Entry 6Q7W (X-ray diffraction, 2.82 A resolution); this record covers chain A.

Chain A:
Protein: Transcriptional regulator MvfR
Organism: Pseudomonas aeruginosa PAO1
UniProt: Q9I4X0 (Q9I4X0_PSEAE); numbering as in UniProt (aligned over 91-319)
Amino-acid sequence (229 residues; row label = number of the first residue in the row):
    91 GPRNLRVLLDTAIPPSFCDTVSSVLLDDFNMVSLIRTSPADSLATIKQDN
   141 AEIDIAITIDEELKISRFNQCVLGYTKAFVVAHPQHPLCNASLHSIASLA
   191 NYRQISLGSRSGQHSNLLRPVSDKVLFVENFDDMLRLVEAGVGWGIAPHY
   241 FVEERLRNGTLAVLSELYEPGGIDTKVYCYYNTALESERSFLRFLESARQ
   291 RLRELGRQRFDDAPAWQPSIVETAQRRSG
Not modelled in the structure: 91-92, 298-319
Ligand contacts: HLQ (N4-[3-(4-fluorophenyl)propyl]-6-(trifluoromethyl)pyridine-2,4-diamine): Ala102, Pro129, Ile149, Ala168, Val170, Leu189, Leu207, Leu208, Val211, Phe221, Ile236, Ala237, Pro238, Tyr258, Ile263, Thr265
From the paper describing this entry:
  - binding site for HLQ: Tyr258

In short:
Chain A binds compound HLQ. The paper reports a binding site for HLQ at Tyr258.
Chain A is Transcriptional regulator MvfR (Pseudomonas aeruginosa PAO1); the structure, Crystal structure of
PqsR (MvfR) ligand-binding domain in complex with compound 20, was determined by X-ray diffraction (same
publication as 6Q7U and 6Q7V).
